Entry 9GV7 (X-ray diffraction, 1.86 A resolution); this record covers chains D and E of the 5 polymer chains in the assembly.

== Chain D ==
Name: TCR Alpha
From: Homo sapiens
Amino-acid sequence (200 residues; each row starts with the number of its first residue; note: 1 number in that range is skipped by the numbering (no residue carries it; nothing is unmodelled there); numbers below 1 keep their minus sign (Met-1 is residue -1)):
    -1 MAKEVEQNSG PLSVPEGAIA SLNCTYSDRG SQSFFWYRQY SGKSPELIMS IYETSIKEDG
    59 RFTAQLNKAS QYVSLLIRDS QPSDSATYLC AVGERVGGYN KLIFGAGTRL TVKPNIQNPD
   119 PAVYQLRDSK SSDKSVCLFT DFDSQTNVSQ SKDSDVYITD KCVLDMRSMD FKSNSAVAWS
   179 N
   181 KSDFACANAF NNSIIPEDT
Not modelled in the structure: -1 to 0, 181-183, 192-199
Cystine bridges: Cys22-Cys88, Cys135-Cys186

== Chain E ==
Name: TCR Beta
From: Homo sapiens
Amino-acid sequence (244 residues; numbered 0 to 243; the number before each row is that of its first residue; numbering starts at 0):
     0 MNAGVTQTPK FRVLKTGQSM TLQCAQDMNH NSMYWYRQDP GMGLRLIHYS RWGWETAKGE
    60 VPDGYNVSRL KKQNFLLGLE SAAPSQTSVY FCASSYGSGY NAQTFGPGTR LTVLEDLKNV
   120 FPPEVAVFEP SEAEISHTQK ATLVCLATGF YPDHVELSWW VNGKEVHSGV CTDPQPLKEQ
   180 PALNDSRYAL SSRLRVSATF WQDPRNHFRC QVQFYGLSEN DEWTQDRAKP VTQIVSAEAW
   240 GRAD
Not modelled in the structure: 0-2
Cystine bridges: Cys23-Cys91, Cys144-Cys209

== Chain D / chain E interface ==
Disulfides between the chains: Cys160(D)-Cys170(E)
Contacting residue pairs (88; chain D residue first):
  Phe33(D) with Asn100(E); Ala101(E)
  Tyr35(D) with Ala101(E); Gln102(E), hydrogen bond (side chain-backbone); Phe104(E), hydrophobic
  Gln37(D) with Gln37(E), hydrogen bond; Phe90(E)
  Lys41(D) with Phe90(E)
  Ser42(D) with Phe90(E); Gly105(E), hydrogen bond (side chain-backbone)
  Pro43(D) with Phe104(E)
  Leu45(D) with Ala101(E), hydrophobic
  Gly91(D) with Asn100(E)
  Gly96(D) with Ser97(E), hydrogen bond (backbone-side chain)
  Tyr97(D) with Ser97(E); Gly98(E), hydrogen bond (backbone-backbone); Asn100(E), hydrogen bond (backbone-side chain)
  Asn98(D) with Tyr33(E), hydrogen bond (backbone-side chain); Arg50(E); Ser97(E); Asn100(E)
  Lys99(D) with Tyr33(E); Asn100(E)
  Leu100(D) with Asn100(E); Gln102(E)
  Phe102(D) with Tyr35(E); Phe104(E), hydrophobic
  Asp118(D) with His136(E), salt bridge
  Tyr122(D) with Ser130(E); Ala132(E); Glu133(E); His136(E); Thr137(E)
  Gln123(D) with Ser130(E)
  Leu124(D) with Phe127(E); Glu128(E); Thr141(E); Val143(E), hydrophobic
  Arg125(D) with Phe127(E); Glu128(E), hydrogen bond (backbone-backbone)
  Asp126(D) with Val126(E); Phe127(E)
  Ser127(D) with Val126(E), hydrogen bond (backbone-backbone); Glu128(E), hydrogen bond; Glu237(E), hydrogen bond (side chain-backbone); Ala238(E)
  Ser133(D) with Phe127(E)
  Val134(D) with Phe127(E), hydrophobic; Leu145(E), hydrophobic
  Leu136(D) with Thr141(E)
  Thr138(D) with Arg194(E)
  Asp139(D) with Thr137(E); Arg194(E), salt bridge
  Gln148(D) with Leu176(E)
  Tyr155(D) with Lys177(E); Glu178(E), hydrogen bond (side chain-backbone)
  Ile156(D) with Leu176(E)
  Thr157(D) with Asp172(E); Leu176(E); Ser190(E); Arg192(E), hydrogen bond
  Asp158(D) with Arg192(E)
  Cys160(D) with Cys170(E), disulfide; Thr171(E); Arg192(E)
  Val161(D) with Cys170(E), hydrogen bond (backbone-side chain)
  Leu162(D) with Gly168(E); Val169(E); Cys170(E), hydrophobic; Arg194(E)
  Asp163(D) with Ser167(E), hydrogen bond (backbone-side chain); Gly168(E), hydrogen bond (backbone-backbone)
  Met164(D) with Lys139(E); Arg194(E); Val195(E); Ser196(E)
  Arg165(D) with Ser167(E), hydrogen bond (backbone-side chain)
  Met167(D) with Lys139(E); Ser196(E)
  Phe169(D) with Lys139(E); Arg194(E)
  Ser171(D) with Arg194(E), hydrogen bond
  Ser173(D) with Arg192(E), hydrogen bond
  Ala174(D) with Arg192(E)
  Val175(D) with Ser190(E); Arg192(E)
  Trp177(D) with Leu145(E), hydrophobic; Ala188(E), hydrophobic
Also at the interface, not in a pair above, chain D (48 interface residues in all): Ser31, Ser39, Lys128, Lys132
Also at the interface, not in a pair above, chain E (53 interface residues in all): Leu43, Leu45, Tyr48, Pro106, Val124, Ala125, Pro129, Leu142, Gln174, Gln179, Ser235, Ala236

== Overview ==
The interface between chain D and chain E involves 48 residues on one side and 53 on the other, with 1
disulfide bond, 19 hydrogen bonds and 2 salt bridges. Polar pairs include Asp118(D)-His136(E),
Asp139(D)-Arg194(E) and Tyr35(D)-Gln102(E).
Here chain D is TCR Alpha and chain E is TCR Beta, both from Homo sapiens. Entry 9GV7 (Structure of reverse
docking TCR in complex with peptide-HLA) was determined by X-ray diffraction (same publication as 9GV6).
